Entry 8P3X (electron microscopy, 3.36 A resolution); this record covers chains D and E of the 8 polymer chains in the assembly.

[Chain D]
Molecule: Glutamate receptor 2
Organism: Rattus norvegicus
Notes: engineered mutation(s): F231A
UniProt: P19491 (GRIA2_RAT), isoform P19491-2; residues -20 to 862 here correspond to UniProt positions 1-883 (UniProt number = residue number + 21)
Sequence (883 residues; numbered -20 to 862; the number before each row is that of its first residue; numbers below 1 keep their minus sign (Met-20 is residue -20)):
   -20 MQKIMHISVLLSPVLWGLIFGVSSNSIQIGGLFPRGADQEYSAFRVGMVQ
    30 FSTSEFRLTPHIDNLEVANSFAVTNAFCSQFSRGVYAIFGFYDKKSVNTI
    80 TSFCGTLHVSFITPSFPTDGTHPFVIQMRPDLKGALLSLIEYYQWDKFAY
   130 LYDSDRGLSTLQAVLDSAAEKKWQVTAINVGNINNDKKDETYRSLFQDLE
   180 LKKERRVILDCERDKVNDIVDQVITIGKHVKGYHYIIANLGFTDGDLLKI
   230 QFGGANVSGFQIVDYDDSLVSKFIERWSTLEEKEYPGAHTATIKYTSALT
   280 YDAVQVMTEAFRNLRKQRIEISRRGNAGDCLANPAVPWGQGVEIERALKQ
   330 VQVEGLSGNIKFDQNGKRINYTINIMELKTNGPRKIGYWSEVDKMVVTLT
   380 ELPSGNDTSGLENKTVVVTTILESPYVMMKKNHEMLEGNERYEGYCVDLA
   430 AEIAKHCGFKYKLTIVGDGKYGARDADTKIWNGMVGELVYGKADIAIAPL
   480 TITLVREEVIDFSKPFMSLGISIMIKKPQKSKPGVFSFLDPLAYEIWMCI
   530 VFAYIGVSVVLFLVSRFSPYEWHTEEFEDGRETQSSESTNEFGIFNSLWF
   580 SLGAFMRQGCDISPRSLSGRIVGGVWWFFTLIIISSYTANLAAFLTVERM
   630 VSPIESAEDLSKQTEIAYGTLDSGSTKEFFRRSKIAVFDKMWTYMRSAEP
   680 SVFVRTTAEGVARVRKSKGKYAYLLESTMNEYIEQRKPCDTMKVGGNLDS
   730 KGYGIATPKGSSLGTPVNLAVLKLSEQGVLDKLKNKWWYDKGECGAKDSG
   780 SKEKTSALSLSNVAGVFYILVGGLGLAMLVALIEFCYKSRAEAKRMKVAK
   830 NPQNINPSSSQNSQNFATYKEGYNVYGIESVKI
Unresolved in the structure: -20 to 392, 552-568, 627-634, 774-784, 824-862
Differences from the reference sequence: variant Arg586 (Gln607 in P19491); conflict Ser754 (Asn775 in P19491), Val758 (Leu779 in P19491)
Cystine bridges: Cys718-Cys773
Curated features (UniProtKB/Swiss-Prot):
  - region: Ala846 to Gly856 (Required for interaction with IQSEC1)
  - binding site (L-glutamate): Pro478, Thr480, Arg485, Ser654, Thr655, Glu705
  - site: Arg453 (Interaction with the cone snail toxin Con-ikot-ikot), Ile633 (Crucial to convey clamshell closure to channel opening), Arg660 (Interaction with the cone snail toxin Con-ikot-ikot), Lys752 (Interaction with the cone snail toxin Con-ikot-ikot)
  - modified residue: Ser662 (Phosphoserine), Ser696 (Phosphoserine), Ser839 (Phosphoserine), Ser842 (Phosphoserine), Tyr855 (Phosphotyrosine), Ser859 (Phosphoserine)
  - lipidation (S-palmitoyl cysteine): Cys589, Cys815
  - glycosylation (N-linked (GlcNAc...) asparagine): Asn235, Asn349, Asn385, Asn392
From the paper describing this entry:
  - mutagenesis - F231A: decreased signaling

[Chain E]
Molecule: Voltage-dependent calcium channel gamma-2 subunit
Organism: Rattus norvegicus
UniProt: Q71RJ2 (CCG2_RAT); residue numbers follow UniProt; this construct covers 1-323
Sequence (323 residues; row label = number of the first residue in the row):
     1 MGLFDRGVQMLLTTVGAFAAFSLMTIAVGTDYWLYSRGVCKTKSVSENET
    51 SKKNEEVMTHSGLWRTCCLEGNFKGLCKQIDHFPEDADYEADTAEYFLRA
   101 VRASSIFPILSVILLFMGGLCIAASEFYKTRHNIILSAGIFFVSAGLSNI
   151 IGIIVYISANAGDPSKSDSKKNSYSYGWSFYFGALSFIIAEMVGVLAVHM
   201 FIDRHKQLRATARATDYLQASAITRIPSYRYRYQRRSRSSSRSTEPSHSR
   251 DASPVGVKGFNTLPSTEISMYTLSRDPLKAATTPTATYNSDRDNSFLQVH
   301 NCIQKDSKDSLHANTANRRTTPV
Unresolved in the structure: 1-4, 43-54, 85-91, 163-172, 211-323
Cystine bridges: Cys40-Cys68, Cys67-Cys77
Curated features (UniProtKB/Swiss-Prot):
  - modified residue: Ser253 (Phosphoserine), Tyr271 (Phosphotyrosine), Thr321 (Phosphothreonine)
  - glycosylation: Asn48 (N-linked (GlcNAc...) asparagine)

[How chain D and chain E interact]
Pairs across the interface (26):
  Tyr523(D) - Tyr181(E)  hydrogen bond
  Glu524(D) - Tyr174(E)  hydrogen bond
  Glu524(D) - Tyr176(E)  hydrogen bond
  Met527(D) - Phe180(E)  hydrophobic
  Cys528(D) - Ile154(E)  hydrophobic
  Phe531(D) - Ile150(E)  hydrophobic
  Phe531(D) - Ala184(E)  hydrophobic
  Phe531(D) - Phe187(E)
  Ala532(D) - Ile150(E)
  Ile534(D) - Phe187(E)  hydrophobic
  Val538(D) - Glu191(E)
  Val538(D) - Val195(E)  hydrophobic
  Val539(D) - Val143(E)  hydrophobic
  Phe541(D) - Val195(E)  hydrophobic
  Phe541(D) - Val198(E)  hydrophobic
  Leu542(D) - Ile140(E)  hydrophobic
  Leu542(D) - Val143(E)  hydrophobic
  Leu542(D) - Val198(E)  hydrophobic
  Arg545(D) - Val198(E)
  Arg545(D) - Ile202(E)
  Phe546(D) - Leu136(E)  hydrophobic
  Phe546(D) - Phe201(E)
  Pro548(D) - His205(E)
  Trp551(D) - Ile202(E)  hydrophobic
  Trp551(D) - Lys206(E)
  Ile573(D) - Val195(E)  hydrophobic
Other interface residues (no listed pair), chain D (17 interface residues in all): Gly535
Other interface residues (no listed pair), chain E (22 interface residues in all): Leu147, Ile153, Ile157, Ile188

[Summary]
Chain D and chain E form an interface of 17 and 22 residues respectively, with 3 hydrogen bonds. Polar
contacts include Tyr523(D)-Tyr181(E), Glu524(D)-Tyr174(E) and Glu524(D)-Tyr176(E). Curated annotation
(UniProt) lists 6 L-glutamate-binding residues on chain D. The paper reports that F231A of chain D reduces
signaling.
Chain D is Glutamate receptor 2 and chain E is Voltage-dependent calcium channel gamma-2 subunit, both from
Rattus norvegicus; the structure, Homomeric GluA2 flip R/G-edited Q/R-edited F231A mutant in tandem with TARP
gamma-2, desensitized conformation 1, was determined by electron microscopy together with 8C1P, 8C1Q, 8C1R,
8C1S, 8C2H, 8C2I and 9 further entries from the same study.
